PDB entry 7R0W | electron microscopy, 2.80 A resolution | chains N and P of the 18 polymer chains in the assembly

[Chain N]
Protein: Cytochrome b6-f complex subunit 7
From: Synechocystis sp. PCC 6803
Reference sequence: P74810 (PETM_SYNY3); residues 1-36 here = UniProt positions 1-36
Chain sequence (36 residues; row label = number of the first residue in the row):
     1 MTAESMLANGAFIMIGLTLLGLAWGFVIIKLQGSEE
Unresolved in the structure: 35-36
Small-molecule neighbours:
  - 6PL ((4S,7R)-4-hydroxy-N,N,N-trimethyl-9-oxo-7-[(palmitoyloxy)methyl]-3,5,8-trioxa-4-phosphahexacosan-1-aminium 4-oxide): Met-1, Met-6, Gly-10, Ile-13, Met-14, Leu-17, Leu-20, Trp-24
  - beta,beta-caroten-4-one (ECH): Thr-18, Leu-19, Leu-22

[Chain P]
Protein: Cytochrome b6-f complex subunit 8
From: Synechocystis sp. PCC 6803
Reference sequence: P72717 (PETN_SYNY3); residue numbers follow UniProt; this construct covers 1-29
Chain sequence (29 residues; row label = number of the first residue in the row):
     1 MDILTLGWVSVLVLFTWSISMVVWGRNGF
Small-molecule neighbours:
  - 6PL ((4S,7R)-4-hydroxy-N,N,N-trimethyl-9-oxo-7-[(palmitoyloxy)methyl]-3,5,8-trioxa-4-phosphahexacosan-1-aminium 4-oxide): Asp-2, Leu-4, Thr-5, Trp-8, Val-9, Val-11, Leu-12, Phe-15
  - beta,beta-caroten-4-one (ECH): Phe-15, Ser-18, Ile-19, Val-22, Phe-29

[Interface between chain N and chain P]
Pairs across the interface (24):
  Met-6(N) with Trp-8(P), hydrophobic
  Ile-13(N) with Leu-12(P), hydrophobic
  Leu-17(N) with Leu-12(P), hydrophobic; Thr-16(P)
  Thr-18(N) with Phe-15(P); Ile-19(P)
  Leu-20(N) with Thr-16(P)
  Gly-21(N) with Thr-16(P); Ile-19(P); Ser-20(P), hydrogen bond (backbone-side chain)
  Leu-22(N) with Ile-19(P); Val-23(P); Phe-29(P), hydrophobic
  Trp-24(N) with Ser-20(P)
  Gly-25(N) with Ser-20(P); Val-23(P)
  Phe-26(N) with Gly-28(P); Phe-29(P)
  Ile-28(N) with Met-21(P), hydrophobic; Trp-24(P)
  Ile-29(N) with Val-23(P); Trp-24(P); Asn-27(P)
  Gln-32(N) with Trp-24(P), hydrogen bond
Also at the interface, not in a pair above, chain N (14 interface residues in all): Met-14
Also at the interface, not in a pair above, chain P (13 interface residues in all): Trp-17

[Summary]
14 residues of chain N and 13 residues of chain P are in contact; the contacts include 2 hydrogen bonds. Polar
pairs include Gly-21(N)/Ser-20(P) and Gln-32(N)/Trp-24(P). Beta,beta-caroten-4-one and compound 6PL are bound
between chain N and chain P.
Here chain N is Cytochrome b6-f complex subunit 7 and chain P is Cytochrome b6-f complex subunit 8, both from
Synechocystis sp. PCC 6803. Entry 7R0W (2.8 Angstrom cryo-EM structure of the dimeric cytochrome b6f-PetP
complex from Synechocystis sp. PCC 6803 with ...) was determined by electron microscopy together with 7ZXY
from the same study.
